456C - chains A and B; structure by X-ray diffraction, 2.40 A resolution.

[Chain A (and B)]
Molecule: Mmp-13
From: Homo sapiens
Notes: EC 3.4.24.-; fragment: catalytic domain, residues 110-269; chain B of this document is another copy of the same molecule, construct and numbering; everything in this record applies to it too
UniProtKB: P45452 (MMP13_HUMAN); residues 104-271 here = UniProt positions 104-271
Chain sequence (168 residues; each row starts with the number of its first residue):
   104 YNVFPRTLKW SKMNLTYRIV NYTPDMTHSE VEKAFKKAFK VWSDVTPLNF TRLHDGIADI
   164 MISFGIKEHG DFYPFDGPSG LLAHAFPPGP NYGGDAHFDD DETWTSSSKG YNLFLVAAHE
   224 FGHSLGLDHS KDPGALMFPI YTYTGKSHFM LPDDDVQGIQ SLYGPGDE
Disordered / not traced: 104-109, 270-271 (chain B: 104-110, 270-271)
Swiss-Prot annotation at these positions:
  - active site: Glu-223
  - binding site (Ca(2+)): Asp-128, Asp-162, Asp-179, Gly-180, Ser-182, Leu-184, Asn-194, Gly-196, Asp-198, Asp-202, Asp-203, Glu-205
  - binding site (Zn(2+)): His-172, Asp-174, His-187, His-200, His-222, His-226, His-232, Met-240
  - glycosylation (N-linked (GlcNAc...) asparagine): Asn-117, Asn-152
  - natural variant: Trp-207 (W207G: In MDST), His-232 (H232N: In MANDP1)
  - mutagenesis: Glu-223 (E223A: Abolishes enzyme activity)
Ion coordination: Zn2+ site 1: His-172, Asp-174, His-187, His-200; Ca2+: Asp-179, Gly-180, Ser-182, Leu-184, Asp-202, Glu-205; Zn2+ site 2: His-222, His-226, His-232 (together with CBP)
Residues lining bound ligands: CBP (2-{4-[4-(4-chloro-phenoxy)-benzenesulfonyl]-tetrahydro-pyran-4-yl}-N-hydroxy-acetamide): Gly-183, Leu-184, Leu-185, Ala-186, His-187, Leu-218, Val-219, His-222, Glu-223, His-226, His-232, Ala-238, Leu-239, Phe-241, Pro-242, Ile-243, Tyr-244, Thr-245

[Chain A / chain B interface]
Residue-residue contacts (10; chain A residue first):
  Gly-173(A) / Phe-175(B)
  Asp-174(A) / Phe-175(B)
  Phe-175(A) / Gly-173(B)
  Phe-175(A) / Phe-175(B)  hydrophobic
  Pro-193(A) / Tyr-176(B)
  Asn-194(A) / Phe-175(B)
  Asn-194(A) / Tyr-176(B)
  Asn-194(A) / Pro-177(B)
  Tyr-195(A) / Phe-175(B)
  Tyr-195(A) / Tyr-176(B)  hydrogen bond
Also at the interface, not in a pair above, chain B (5 interface residues in all): Asp-174

[Summary]
6 residues of chain A face 5 of chain B across their interface; the contacts include 1 hydrogen bond. Its one
hydrogen-bonded contact is Tyr-195(A)/Tyr-176(B). Bound to chain A: compound CBP.
Chain A and chain B are both Mmp-13 (Homo sapiens); the structure, Crystal structure of collagenase-3 (mmp-13)
complexed to a diphenyl-ether sulphone based hydroxamic acid, was determined by X-ray diffraction, deposited
together with 966C and 830C.
